5HXO - chain A; structure by X-ray diffraction, 2.05 A resolution.

[Chain A]
Molecule: (2Z, 6Z)-farnesyl diphosphate synthase, chloroplastic
From: Solanum habrochaites
Notes: EC 2.5.1.92
UniProt: B8XA40 (ZFPS_SOLHA); numbering as in UniProt (aligned over 72-303)
Amino-acid sequence (233 residues; each row starts with the number of its first residue):
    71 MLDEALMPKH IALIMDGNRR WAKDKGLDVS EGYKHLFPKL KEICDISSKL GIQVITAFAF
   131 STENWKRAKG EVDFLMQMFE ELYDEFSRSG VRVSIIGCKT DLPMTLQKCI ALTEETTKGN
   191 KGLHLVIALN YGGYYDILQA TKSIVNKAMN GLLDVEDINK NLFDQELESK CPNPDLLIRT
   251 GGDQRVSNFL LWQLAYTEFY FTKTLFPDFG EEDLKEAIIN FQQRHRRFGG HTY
Unresolved in the structure: 71-76, 295-303
Sequence notes: initiating methionine (71); engineered mutation A75 (Glu in B8XA40), Y103 (His in B8XA40)
Reported in the primary citation:
  - catalytic residues: S131, N134, R137 (citing earlier work)
  - catalytic residues: Y103 (proposed by the authors, not directly observed)
  - mutagenesis - H103Y/R297A: abolished catalytic activity
  - mutagenesis - H103Y/R296A: decreased catalytic activity
  - specificity-determining residues: L106 (citing earlier work)

[Summary]
From the paper: catalytic residues S131, N134 and R137 among others; H103Y/R297A abolish catalytic activity.
Chain A is (2Z, 6Z)-farnesyl diphosphate synthase, chloroplastic (Solanum habrochaites); the structure,
Crystal Structure of Z,Z-Farnesyl Diphosphate Synthase with D71M, E75A and H103Y Mutants, was determined by
X-ray diffraction (same publication as 5HXN, 5HXP, 5HXQ and 5HXT).
